Entry 5W3M (electron microscopy, 2.26 A resolution); this record covers chains A and B of the 6 polymer chains in the assembly.

== Chain A ==
Protein: viral protein 1
From: Human rhinovirus 14
Reference sequence: P03303 (POLG_HRV14); residues 1-289 here correspond to UniProt positions 568-856 (UniProt number = residue number + 567)
Amino-acid sequence (289 residues; numbered 1 to 289; the number before each row is that of its first residue):
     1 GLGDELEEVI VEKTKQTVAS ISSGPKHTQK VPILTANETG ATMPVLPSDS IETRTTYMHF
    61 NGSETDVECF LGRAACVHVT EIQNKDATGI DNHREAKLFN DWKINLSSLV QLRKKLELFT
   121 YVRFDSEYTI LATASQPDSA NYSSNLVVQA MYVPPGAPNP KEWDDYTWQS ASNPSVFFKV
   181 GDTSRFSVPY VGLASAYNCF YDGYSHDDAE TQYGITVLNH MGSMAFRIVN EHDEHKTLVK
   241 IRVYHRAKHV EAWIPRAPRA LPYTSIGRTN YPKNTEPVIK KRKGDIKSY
Disordered / not traced: 1-16
UniProt features mapped onto this chain:
  - site: Tyr289 (Cleavage)

== Chain B ==
Protein: viral protein 3
From: Human rhinovirus 14
Reference sequence: P03303 (POLG_HRV14); residues 1-236 here correspond to UniProt positions 332-567 (UniProt number = residue number + 331)
Amino-acid sequence (236 residues; numbered 1 to 236; the number before each row is that of its first residue):
     1 GLPTTTLPGS GQFLTTDDRQ SPSALPNYEP TPRIHIPGKV HNLLEIIQVD TLIPMNNTHT
    61 KDEVNSYLIP LNANRQNEQV FGTNLFIGDG VFKTTLLGEI VQYYTHWSGS LRFSLMYTGP
   121 ALSSAKLILA YTPPGARGPQ DRREAMLGTH VVWDIGLQST IVMTIPWTSG VQFRYTDPDT
   181 YTSAGFLSCW YQTSLILPPE TTGQVYLLSF ISACPDFKLR LMKDTQTISQ TVALTE
UniProt features mapped onto this chain:
  - region: Ala233 to Glu236 (Amphipathic alpha-helix)

== Chain A / chain B interface ==
Pairs across the interface (184; chain A residue first):
  Ala19(A) - Asp216(B)
  Ile33(A) - Thr160(B)
  Ile33(A) - Ile161(B)
  Ile33(A) - Val162(B)  hydrogen bond (backbone-backbone)
  Leu34(A) - Trp153(B)
  Leu34(A) - Gln158(B)
  Leu34(A) - Thr160(B)
  Leu34(A) - Ile161(B)  hydrophobic
  Thr35(A) - Gln158(B)
  Thr35(A) - Ser159(B)
  Thr35(A) - Thr160(B)  hydrogen bond (backbone-backbone)
  Thr35(A) - Val162(B)
  Ala36(A) - Thr160(B)
  Asn37(A) - Asp50(B)  hydrogen bond
  Asn37(A) - Ser114(B)
  Asn37(A) - Met116(B)
  Asn37(A) - Thr160(B)  hydrogen bond (backbone-side chain)
  Asn37(A) - Phe210(B)
  Glu38(A) - Met116(B)
  Glu38(A) - Ser159(B)  hydrogen bond
  Thr42(A) - Gln48(B)
  Thr42(A) - Val49(B)
  Thr42(A) - Asp50(B)
  Thr42(A) - Arg112(B)
  Thr42(A) - Ser212(B)
  Met43(A) - Arg112(B)  hydrogen bond (backbone-side chain)
  Pro44(A) - Arg112(B)
  Val45(A) - Arg112(B)  hydrogen bond (backbone-side chain)
  Val45(A) - Val162(B)  hydrophobic
  Val45(A) - Cys214(B)
  Leu46(A) - Thr164(B)
  Leu46(A) - Pro215(B)  hydrophobic
  Pro47(A) - Ser110(B)
  Pro47(A) - Thr164(B)
  Pro47(A) - Pro166(B)  hydrophobic
  Ser50(A) - Thr164(B)
  Ile51(A) - Thr149(B)
  Ile51(A) - Pro166(B)  hydrophobic
  Met58(A) - Asp216(B)
  Met58(A) - Lys218(B)
  Phe60(A) - Lys218(B)
  Phe60(A) - Leu219(B)
  Gly62(A) - Asn42(B)  hydrogen bond (backbone-side chain)
  Gly62(A) - Leu44(B)
  Glu64(A) - Tyr104(B)  hydrogen bond (backbone-side chain)
  Glu64(A) - Arg220(B)
  Glu64(A) - Leu221(B)  hydrogen bond (side chain-backbone)
  Glu64(A) - Met222(B)  hydrogen bond (side chain-backbone)
  Thr65(A) - Asn42(B)  hydrogen bond
  Thr65(A) - Leu43(B)  hydrogen bond (backbone-backbone)
  Thr65(A) - Leu44(B)
  Thr65(A) - Tyr104(B)
  Thr65(A) - Leu219(B)
  Asp66(A) - His41(B)
  Asp66(A) - Asn42(B)
  Val67(A) - Val40(B)
  Val67(A) - His41(B)  hydrogen bond (backbone-backbone)
  Phe70(A) - Leu43(B)  hydrophobic
  Phe70(A) - Tyr103(B)  hydrophobic
  Phe70(A) - Tyr104(B)
  Phe70(A) - Met222(B)
  Arg73(A) - Thr15(B)
  Arg73(A) - Thr16(B)
  Arg73(A) - Met222(B)
  Ala74(A) - Phe13(B)  hydrophobic
  Ala74(A) - Thr15(B)  hydrogen bond (backbone-backbone)
  Ser107(A) - Leu234(B)
  Ser108(A) - Gln230(B)
  Ser108(A) - Ala233(B)
  Ser108(A) - Leu234(B)  hydrogen bond (side chain-backbone)
  Leu109(A) - Gln230(B)
  Leu109(A) - Ala233(B)  hydrophobic
  Val110(A) - Ile228(B)
  Val110(A) - Ser229(B)
  Val110(A) - Gln230(B)
  Val110(A) - Leu234(B)  hydrophobic
  Gln111(A) - Asp224(B)
  Arg113(A) - Leu234(B)
  Lys114(A) - Tyr103(B)
  Lys114(A) - Thr227(B)  hydrogen bond
  Lys114(A) - Ile228(B)
  Lys115(A) - Tyr103(B)
  Lys115(A) - Met222(B)
  Phe119(A) - Val40(B)  hydrophobic
  Phe119(A) - Leu43(B)  hydrophobic
  Arg123(A) - Pro30(B)
  Arg123(A) - Thr31(B)  hydrogen bond (side chain-backbone)
  Arg123(A) - Arg33(B)
  Glu127(A) - Arg19(B)
  Glu127(A) - Ser21(B)
  Thr129(A) - Phe13(B)
  Pro174(A) - Ala24(B)
  Pro174(A) - Leu25(B)  hydrophobic
  Arg185(A) - Phe13(B)
  Arg185(A) - Ser21(B)
  Phe186(A) - Ser21(B)
  Phe186(A) - Pro22(B)
  Phe186(A) - Ala24(B)  hydrophobic
  Ser187(A) - Ser21(B)  hydrogen bond (side chain-backbone)
  Ser187(A) - Pro22(B)  hydrogen bond (backbone-backbone)
  Ser187(A) - Ser23(B)
  Ser187(A) - Ala24(B)  hydrogen bond (backbone-backbone)
  Val188(A) - Leu25(B)  hydrophobic
  Pro189(A) - Ser23(B)
  Pro189(A) - Leu25(B)
  Pro189(A) - Tyr28(B)  hydrophobic
  Tyr190(A) - Tyr28(B)
  Tyr190(A) - Pro30(B)
  Val191(A) - Leu25(B)  hydrophobic
  Val191(A) - Tyr28(B)
  Gly192(A) - Thr31(B)  hydrogen bond (backbone-side chain)
  Leu193(A) - Thr31(B)  hydrogen bond (backbone-side chain)
  Ala194(A) - Thr31(B)  hydrogen bond (backbone-side chain)
  Ser195(A) - Thr31(B)
  Ser195(A) - Pro32(B)  hydrogen bond (side chain-backbone)
  Ser195(A) - Ile34(B)  hydrogen bond (side chain-backbone)
  Ile215(A) - Glu236(B)
  Tyr244(A) - Phe13(B)  hydrophobic
  Arg246(A) - Asp17(B)
  Arg246(A) - Asp18(B)  salt bridge
  Arg246(A) - Arg19(B)
  Lys248(A) - Ser21(B)
  Glu251(A) - Arg33(B)  salt bridge
  Glu251(A) - Lys39(B)  salt bridge
  Ala252(A) - Lys39(B)
  Ala252(A) - Val40(B)  hydrogen bond (backbone-backbone)
  Trp253(A) - Ile36(B)  hydrogen bond (side chain-backbone)
  Trp253(A) - Pro37(B)
  Trp253(A) - Gly38(B)
  Trp253(A) - Lys39(B)
  Ile254(A) - Pro37(B)
  Ile254(A) - Gly38(B)  hydrogen bond (backbone-backbone)
  Pro255(A) - Val40(B)
  Pro255(A) - Ile46(B)  hydrophobic
  Pro258(A) - Leu96(B)  hydrophobic
  Pro258(A) - Glu99(B)
  Leu261(A) - Ile228(B)
  Tyr263(A) - Ile228(B)  hydrophobic
  Tyr263(A) - Leu234(B)  hydrophobic
  Thr264(A) - Leu234(B)
  Ser265(A) - Thr235(B)
  Ile266(A) - Leu234(B)
  Ile266(A) - Thr235(B)  hydrogen bond (backbone-backbone)
  Ile266(A) - Glu236(B)
  Arg268(A) - Glu236(B)  hydrogen bond (side chain-backbone)
  Pro277(A) - Thr60(B)
  Pro277(A) - Asp62(B)
  Val278(A) - Asp62(B)  hydrogen bond (backbone-side chain)
  Ile279(A) - Pro54(B)  hydrophobic
  Ile279(A) - Asn57(B)
  Ile279(A) - Asp62(B)  hydrogen bond (backbone-side chain)
  Ile279(A) - Ser66(B)
  Lys280(A) - Asn57(B)  hydrogen bond (backbone-side chain)
  Lys280(A) - Asp89(B)  salt bridge
  Lys280(A) - Gly90(B)
  Lys280(A) - Lys93(B)
  Lys281(A) - Asn57(B)
  Lys281(A) - Thr58(B)  hydrogen bond (side chain-backbone)
  Lys281(A) - His59(B)
  Lys281(A) - Thr60(B)
  Arg282(A) - Met55(B)  hydrogen bond (side chain-backbone)
  Arg282(A) - Asn57(B)  hydrogen bond
  Arg282(A) - Gly82(B)  hydrogen bond (side chain-backbone)
  Arg282(A) - Val91(B)
  Ile286(A) - Met55(B)
  Ile286(A) - Asn56(B)
  Ile286(A) - Thr58(B)
  Ile286(A) - Val80(B)
  Ile286(A) - Phe81(B)
  Ile286(A) - Gly82(B)  hydrogen bond (backbone-backbone)
  Lys287(A) - Gln79(B)  hydrogen bond (backbone-side chain)
  Lys287(A) - Gly82(B)
  Ser288(A) - Gly82(B)
  Ser288(A) - Thr83(B)
  Tyr289(A) - Gln79(B)  hydrogen bond
  Tyr289(A) - Gly82(B)
  Tyr289(A) - Thr83(B)
  Tyr289(A) - Asn84(B)  hydrogen bond (backbone-side chain)
  Tyr289(A) - Gly138(B)
  Tyr289(A) - Pro139(B)  hydrogen bond (side chain-backbone)
  Tyr289(A) - Phe186(B)  hydrophobic
  Tyr289(A) - Leu187(B)
  Tyr289(A) - Ser188(B)
  Tyr289(A) - Trp190(B)
Also at the interface, not in a pair above, chain A (86 interface residues in all): Cys69, Asn105, Leu118, Tyr121, Tyr152, Ala196, Arg256, Arg259, Pro262, Gly284, Asp285
Also at the interface, not in a pair above, chain B (100 interface residues in all): Tyr67, Ile69, Pro70, Thr94, Val151, Asp154, Phe173, Phe217, Thr225

== In short ==
86 residues of chain A face 100 of chain B across their interface; the contacts include 43 hydrogen bonds and
4 salt bridges. Polar contacts include Arg246(A)-Asp18(B), Glu251(A)-Arg33(B) and Glu251(A)-Lys39(B).
Chain A is viral protein 1 and chain B is viral protein 3, both from Human rhinovirus 14; the structure,
CryoEM structure of rhinovirus B14 in complex with C5 Fab (33 degrees Celsius, molar ratio 1:1 ..., was
determined by electron microscopy together with 5W3E, 5W3L and 5W3O from the same study.
